PDB entry 2F5Z | X-ray diffraction, 2.18 A resolution | chains A and B of the 3 polymer chains in the assembly

Chain A (and B):
Protein: Dihydrolipoyl dehydrogenase
Organism: Homo sapiens
Notes: EC 1.8.1.4; fragment: Dihydrolipoyl dehydrogenase, residues 36-509; chain B of this document is another copy of the same molecule, construct and numbering; everything in this record applies to it too
Reference sequence: P09622 (DLDH_HUMAN); residues 1-474 here correspond to UniProt positions 36-509 (UniProt number = residue number + 35)
Sequence (474 residues; numbered 1 to 474; the number before each row is that of its first residue):
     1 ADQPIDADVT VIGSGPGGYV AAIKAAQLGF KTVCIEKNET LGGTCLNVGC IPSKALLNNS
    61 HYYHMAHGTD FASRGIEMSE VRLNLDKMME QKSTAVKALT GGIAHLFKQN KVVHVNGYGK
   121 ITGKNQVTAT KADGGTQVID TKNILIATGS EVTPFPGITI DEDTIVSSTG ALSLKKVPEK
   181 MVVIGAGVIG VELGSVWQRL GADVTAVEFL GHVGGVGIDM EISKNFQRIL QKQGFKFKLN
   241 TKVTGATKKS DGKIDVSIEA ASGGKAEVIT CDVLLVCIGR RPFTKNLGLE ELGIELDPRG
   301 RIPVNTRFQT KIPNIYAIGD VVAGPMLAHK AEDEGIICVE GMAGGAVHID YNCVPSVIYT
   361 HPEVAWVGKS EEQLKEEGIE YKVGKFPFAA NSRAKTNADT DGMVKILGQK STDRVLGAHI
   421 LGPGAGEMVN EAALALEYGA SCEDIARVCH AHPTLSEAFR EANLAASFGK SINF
Unresolved in the structure: 1-2 (chain B: 1-3)
Cystine bridges: C45-C50
Residues lining bound ligands: FAD (flavin-adenine dinucleotide): I12, G13, S14, G15, P16, G17, G18, I35, E36, K37, N38, G42, G43, T44, C45, V48, G49, C50, S53, K54, G117, Y118, G119, A147, T148, G149, S150, S168, I189, R280, F283, K285, L287, I318, G319, D320, M326, L327, A328, H329, A331, Y359
UniProt features mapped onto this chain:
  - active site: H452 (Proton acceptor)
  - binding site (FAD): E36 to C45, K54, G119, T148 to S150, D320, M326 to H329
  - binding site (NAD(+)): G185 to E192, E208, V243, G279
  - site (Important for interaction with PDHX and activity of multienzyme pyruvate dehydrogenase complex): D413, Y438
  - modified residue: K31 (N6-acetyllysine), K87 (N6-acetyllysine), K97 (N6-acetyllysine), K108 (N6-acetyllysine), K124 (N6-succinyllysine), K131 (N6-succinyllysine), K238 (N6-succinyllysine), K242 (N6-succinyllysine), S250 (Phosphoserine), S262 (Phosphoserine), K311 (N6-acetyllysine), K375 (N6-acetyllysine), K382 (N6-acetyllysine), K385 (N6-acetyllysine), K395 (N6-succinyllysine), S467 (Phosphoserine), K470 (N6-acetyllysine)
Reported in the primary citation:
  - self-association interface (contacts with another copy of this molecule); pairs are residue here / residue on that copy: Y438-Y438 (pi stacking), E340, D444, R447, R460
  - disease-associated variants - E340K, D444V: abolished binding to Pyruvate dehydrogenase protein X component
  - disease-associated variants - R447G, R460G: decreased binding to Pyruvate dehydrogenase protein X component
  - disease-associated variants - E340K, D444V, R447G: decreased catalytic activity (PDC activity)
  - disease-associated variants - E340K, D444V, R447G, R460G: unchanged binding to dimerization of human E3

Chain A / chain B interface:
Contacting residue pairs (164; chain A residue first):
  Y19(A) with N473(B), hydrogen bond
  I23(A) with I472(B)
  K24(A) with F468(B); I472(B)
  Q27(A) with F468(B); K470(B); S471(B), hydrogen bond (side chain-backbone); I472(B)
  L28(A) with F468(B), hydrophobic
  C45(A) with H452(B), hydrogen bond
  I51(A) with T396(B)
  K54(A) with T396(B)
  A55(A) with T396(B)
  N58(A) with R74(B); N397(B), hydrogen bond
  N59(A) with R74(B), hydrogen bond; I76(B)
  Y62(A) with F71(B), hydrophobic; R74(B); I76(B), hydrophobic
  Y63(A) with I76(B)
  M65(A) with Y62(B)
  A66(A) with F71(B), hydrophobic
  F71(A) with Y62(B), hydrophobic; A66(B), hydrophobic; F71(B), hydrophobic
  A72(A) with K87(B)
  S73(A) with Q91(B)
  R74(A) with N58(B), hydrogen bond; N59(B), hydrogen bond; Y62(B); M88(B)
  G75(A) with R82(B); L83(B); N84(B), hydrogen bond (backbone-backbone); K87(B); M88(B)
  I76(A) with N59(B); Y62(B), hydrophobic; Y63(B); R82(B)
  E77(A) with V81(B); R82(B), salt bridge; N84(B), hydrogen bond
  M78(A) with M78(B), hydrophobic; E80(B); V81(B), hydrophobic
  S79(A) with M78(B); S79(B), hydrogen bond (side chain-backbone); E80(B), hydrogen bond (side chain-backbone)
  E80(A) with E77(B); M78(B)
  V81(A) with E77(B); M78(B), hydrophobic
  R82(A) with G75(B); I76(B); E77(B), hydrogen bond (backbone-backbone)
  L83(A) with G75(B)
  N84(A) with G75(B), hydrogen bond (backbone-backbone); E77(B), hydrogen bond
  K87(A) with A72(B); S73(B); G75(B)
  M88(A) with R74(B); G75(B)
  Q91(A) with S73(B); T396(B), hydrogen bond (side chain-backbone); A398(B)
  A95(A) with K395(B); T396(B)
  A98(A) with K395(B)
  L106(A) with I472(B); N473(B); F474(B)
  Q109(A) with F474(B), hydrogen bond (side chain-backbone)
  A328(A) with H452(B)
  H329(A) with C449(B); H450(B); A451(B); H452(B), hydrogen bond (side chain-backbone)
  D333(A) with C449(B); R460(B), salt bridge
  I336(A) with I472(B), hydrophobic
  E340(A) with R447(B), salt bridge
  C353(A) with C449(B)
  P355(A) with A451(B), hydrophobic
  V357(A) with A451(B), hydrophobic
  Y359(A) with R393(B); H452(B); P453(B), hydrogen bond (side chain-backbone); T454(B)
  E363(A) with R393(B), salt bridge
  S392(A) with I51(B); L99(B)
  R393(A) with Y359(B); E363(B), salt bridge; E427(B), salt bridge
  K395(A) with A95(B); A98(B)
  T396(A) with I51(B); K54(B); A55(B); Q91(B), hydrogen bond (backbone-side chain)
  N397(A) with N58(B)
  A398(A) with Q91(B)
  G426(A) with T454(B)
  E427(A) with R393(B), salt bridge; T454(B); L455(B), hydrogen bond (side chain-backbone); S456(B), hydrogen bond (side chain-backbone)
  N430(A) with E431(B); H450(B); A451(B), hydrogen bond (side chain-backbone); T454(B); S456(B), hydrogen bond
  E431(A) with N430(B); E431(B); L434(B)
  A433(A) with C449(B)
  L434(A) with L434(B), hydrophobic; V448(B), hydrophobic
  A435(A) with L434(B), hydrophobic
  Y438(A) with Y438(B), hydrophobic; A440(B); D444(B), hydrogen bond
  A440(A) with Y438(B)
  D444(A) with Y438(B), hydrogen bond
  R447(A) with E340(B), salt bridge
  V448(A) with A433(B), hydrophobic; L434(B), hydrophobic
  C449(A) with H329(B); D333(B); P355(B); A433(B)
  H450(A) with H329(B); N430(B)
  A451(A) with H329(B); V357(B), hydrophobic; N430(B), hydrogen bond (backbone-side chain)
  H452(A) with C45(B); A328(B); H329(B), hydrogen bond (backbone-side chain); Y359(B)
  P453(A) with Y359(B), hydrogen bond (backbone-side chain)
  T454(A) with Y359(B); G426(B); E427(B); N430(B)
  L455(A) with E427(B), hydrogen bond (backbone-side chain)
  S456(A) with E427(B), hydrogen bond (backbone-side chain); N430(B), hydrogen bond
  R460(A) with D333(B), salt bridge
  F468(A) with K24(B); Q27(B); L28(B), hydrophobic
  K470(A) with Q27(B)
  S471(A) with Q27(B), hydrogen bond (backbone-side chain)
  I472(A) with I23(B); L106(B); I336(B), hydrophobic
  N473(A) with Y19(B), hydrogen bond; L106(B)
  F474(A) with L106(B); Q109(B)
Interface residues without a listed pair, chain A (90 interface residues in all): V20, C50, L99, E332, V354, V429, E437, S441, I445, E457, L464
Interface residues without a listed pair, chain B (88 interface residues in all): V20, C50, M65, E332, C353, V354, S392, V429, A435, E437, I445, E457

In short:
The interface between chain A and chain B involves 90 residues on one side and 88 on the other; the contacts
include 33 hydrogen bonds and 9 salt bridges. Polar pairs include E77(A)-R82(B), D333(A)-R460(B) and
E340(A)-R447(B). From the paper: E340K, D444V and R447G of chain A reduce catalytic activity (PDC activity); a
self-association interface involving E340(A), Y438(A) and D444(A) among others.
Both chains are Dihydrolipoyl dehydrogenase (Homo sapiens). Entry 2F5Z (Crystal Structure of Human
Dihydrolipoamide Dehydrogenase (E3) Complexed to the E3-Binding Domain of Human E3-Binding Protein) was
determined by X-ray diffraction together with 2F60 from the same study.
